7PAJ - chains r and 3 of the 56 polymer chains in the assembly; structure by electron microscopy, 7.30 A resolution (low resolution: residue-level contacts below are approximate; hydrogen-bond / salt-bridge calls are withheld).

[Chain r]
Protein: 50S ribosomal protein L22
Organism: Mycoplasma pneumoniae M129
Reference sequence: P75575 (RL22_MYCPN); residue numbers follow UniProt; this construct covers 1-159
Amino-acid sequence (159 residues; numbered 1 to 159; the number before each row is that of its first residue):
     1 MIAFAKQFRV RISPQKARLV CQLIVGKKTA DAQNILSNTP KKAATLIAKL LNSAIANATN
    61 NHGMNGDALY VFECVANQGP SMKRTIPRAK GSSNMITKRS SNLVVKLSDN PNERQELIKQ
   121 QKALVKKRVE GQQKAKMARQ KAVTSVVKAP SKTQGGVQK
Not modelled in the structure: 140-159
Cystine bridges: Cys21-Cys74

[Chain 3]
Molecule: 23S ribosomal RNA
Organism: Mycoplasma pneumoniae M129
Sequence (2907 nucleotides; numbered 1 to 2907; the number before each row is that of its first residue):
     1 UACAAUAAGU UACUAAGGGC UUAUGGUGGA UGCCUUGGCA CUAAUAGGCG AUGAAGGACG
    61 UGUUAACCUG CGAUAAGCUU CGGGUAGGUG GUAAGAACCU CAGAUCCGGA GAUUUCCGAA
   121 UGGAGCAAUC CGGUAGUUGG AAACAGCUAU CAUUAAUUGA UGAAUAAAUA GUCAAUUAAA
   181 GCAAUACGUG GUGAAGUGAA ACAUCUCAGU AGCCACAGGA AAAGAAAACG AAUGUGAUUC
   241 CGUGUGUAGU GGCGAGCGAA AGCGGAACAG GCCAAACUUA UCAUUAGAUA GGGGUUGUAG
   301 GGCUUGCAAU GUGGACUUGA AAACGAUAGA AGAAGCUGUU GGAAAGCAGC GCGCAAAAGG
   361 GUGAUAGCCC CGUAUUUGAA AUUGUUUUCA UACCUAGCGA GAUCCCUGAG UAGCUCGGAA
   421 AACGUUAUUU UGAGUGAAUC UGCCCAGACC AUUGGGUAAG CCUAAAUACU AAUUAGUGAC
   481 CGAUAGCGAA ACAGUACCGU GAGGGAAAGG UGAAAAGAAC CCAGAGAUGG GAGUGAAAUA
   541 GAUUCUGAAA CCAUAUGCCU ACAACGUGUC AGAGCACAUU AAUGUGUGAU GGCGUGCGUU
   601 UUGAAGUAUG AGCCGGCGAG UUAUGAUAGC AAGCGUUAGU UAACCAGGAG AUGGGGAGCU
   661 GUAGCGAAAG CGAGUUUUAA AAGAGCGUUU GUUUGUUAUU AUAGACCCGA AACGGGUUGA
   721 GCUAGUCAUG AGCAGGUUGA AGGUUGAGUA ACAUCAACUG GAGGACCGAA CCGACUCUCG
   781 UUGAAACGAU AGCGGAUGAC UUGUGAUUAG GGGUGAAAUU CCAAUCGAAA UCCGUGAUAG
   841 CUGGUUCUCG UCGAAAUAGC UUUAAGGCUA GCGUGAGAUC ACAAAUAAGU GGAGGUAAAG
   901 CUACUGAAUG UAUGAUGGCG CCACCUAGGC GUACUGAAUA CAAUUAAACU CUGAAUGCCA
   961 UUUAUUUUAU UCUCGCAGUC AGACAGUGGG GGAUAAGCUU CAUUGUCAAG AGGGGAAGAG
  1021 CCCAGAUCAU UAAAUAAGGU CCCCAAAAUA UACUAAGUGG AAAAGGAUGU GAAAGUGCUA
  1081 AAACAGCAAG GAUGUUGGCU UAGAAGCAGC CAUCGUUUAA AGAGUGCGUA ACAGCUCACU
  1141 UGUCGAGUGU UUUUGCGCCG AAGAUGUAAC GGGGCUAAGU AUAUUACCGA AUUUAUGGAU
  1201 AAGAUUUAUA UCUUGUGGUA GACGAGCGUU GUAUUGGAGU UGAAGUCAAA GCGUGAGCAU
  1261 UGGUGGAUCC AAUACAAGUG AGAAUGCCGG CAUGAGUAAC GCUUGGGAGU GAGAAUCUCC
  1321 CAAACCGAUU GACUAAGGUU UCCUGGACCA GGGUCGUCCU UCCAGGGUUA GUCUGGACCU
  1381 AAGCUGAGGC UGAAAAGCGU AGGCGAUGGA CAACAGGUUA AUAUUCCUGU ACUUACAGUU
  1441 AGACUGAUGG AGUGACAAAG AAGGUUUUCC ACCCCCAUAA UUGGAUUUGG GGAUAAAUCA
  1501 UAAGGUGGUA CAAUAGGCAA AUCCGUUGUG CAUAACAUUG AGUGAUGAUG UCGAGUGAAU
  1561 GAGUGAUCAA GUAGCGAAGG UGGUAUUAAU CAUGCUUUCA AGAAAAGCUU CUAGGGUUAA
  1621 UCUAGCUGUA ACCAGUACCG AGAACGAACA CACGUAGUCA AGGAGAGGAU CCUAAGGUUA
  1681 GCGAGUGAAC UAUAGCCAAG GAACUCUGCA AAUUAACCCC GUAAGUUAGC GAGAAGGGGU
  1741 GCUUAUGUAA AAGUAAGCCG CAGUGAAGAA CGAGGGGGGA CUGUUUAACU AAAACACAAC
  1801 UCUAUGCCAA ACCGUAAGGU GAUGUAUAUG GGGUGACACC UGCCCAGUGC UGGAAGGUUA
  1861 AAGAAGGAGG UUAGCGCAAG CGAAGCUUUU AACUGAAGCC CCAGUGAACG GCGGCCGUAA
  1921 CUAUAACGGU CCUAAGGUAG CGAAAUUCCU AGUCGGGUAA AUUCCGUCCC GCUUGAAUGG
  1981 UGUAACCAUC UCUUGACUGU CUCGGCUAUA GACUCGGUGA AAUCCAGGUA CGGGUGAAGA
  2041 CACCCGUUAG GCGCAACGGG ACGGAAAGAC CCCGUGAAGC UUUACUGUAG CUUAAUAUUG
  2101 AUCAGGACAU UAUCAUGUAG AGAAUAGGUA GGAGCAAUCG AUGCAAGUUC GCUAGGACUU
  2161 GUUGAUGCGA AAGGUGGAAU ACUACCCUUG GUUGUGUGCU GUUCUAAUUG GUAACUGUUA
  2221 UCCAGUUUCA AGACAGUGUU AGGUGGGCAG UUUGACUGGG GCGGUCGCCU CCUAAAAGGU
  2281 AACGGAGGCG UACAAAGGUA CCUUCAGUAC GGUUGGAAAU CGUAUGUAGA GUGUAAUGGU
  2341 GUAAGGGUGC UUGACUGUGA GACAUACAGG UCGAACAGGU GAGAAAUCAG GUCAUAGUGA
  2401 UCCGGUGGUC CAGUAUGGAA UGGCCAUCGC UCAACGGAUA AAAGCUACUC CGGGGAUAAC
  2461 AGGCUGAUAC UGCCCAAGAG UUCAUAUCGA CGGCAGUGUU UGGCACCUCG AUGUCGACUC
  2521 AUCUCAUCCU CGAGCUGAAG CAGGUUCGAA GGGUUCGGCU GUUCGCCGAU UAAAGAGAUA
  2581 CGUGAGUUGG GUUCAAACCG UCGUGAGACA GGUUGGUCCC UAUCUAUUGU GCCCGUAGGA
  2641 AGAUUGAAGA GUGUUGCUUC UAGUACGAGA GGACCGAAGC GAGGACACCU CUUAUGCUCC
  2701 AGUUGUAGCG CCAGCUGCAC CGCUGGGUAG UAACGUGUCU AUUAGAUAAA CGCUGAAAGC
  2761 AUCUAAGUGU GAAACUAUCU CAAAGAUUAA UCUUCCCAUU UCGCAAGAAA GUAAGAGCCG
  2821 UCAAAGACGA UGACGUUGAU AGGUUACAGG UGUAAGCAUA GUGAUAUGUU GAGCUGAGUA
  2881 AUACUAAUUG CUCGAGGACU UAUUGGA
Not modelled in the structure: 1-7, 923-927, 1560-1569, 2901-2907

[How chain r and chain 3 interact]
Pairs across the interface (90):
  Ile2(r) - G531(3)
  Phe4(r) - G530(3)
  Phe4(r) - G531(3)
  Ala5(r) - G529(3)
  Lys6(r) - G529(3)
  Gln7(r) - U528(3)
  Phe8(r) - U543(3)
  Arg11(r) - C1349(3)
  Arg11(r) - A1350(3)
  Ile12(r) - U2018(3)
  Ser13(r) - G1296(3)
  Gln15(r) - G1296(3)
  Lys16(r) - G1296(3)
  Lys16(r) - G2019(3)
  Arg18(r) - C552(3)
  Arg18(r) - A553(3)
  Pro40(r) - G2016(3)
  Pro40(r) - G2017(3)
  Lys41(r) - G2016(3)
  Lys41(r) - G2017(3)
  Lys42(r) - G2017(3)
  Lys42(r) - U2018(3)
  Lys49(r) - G524(3)
  Lys49(r) - G526(3)
  Ala56(r) - A523(3)
  Asn57(r) - C522(3)
  Asn57(r) - G529(3)
  Asn57(r) - G530(3)
  Asn60(r) - C522(3)
  Asn61(r) - G530(3)
  Asn61(r) - G531(3)
  His62(r) - G530(3)
  His62(r) - G531(3)
  Glu73(r) - U554(3)
  Glu73(r) - A555(3)
  Asn77(r) - G25(3)
  Asn77(r) - G26(3)
  Gln78(r) - G26(3)
  Gln78(r) - U27(3)
  Gly79(r) - U27(3)
  Pro80(r) - U27(3)
  Pro80(r) - G28(3)
  Arg84(r) - A1350(3)
  Pro87(r) - A1648(3)
  Arg88(r) - U782(3)
  Arg88(r) - G783(3)
  Arg88(r) - A785(3)
  Arg88(r) - A786(3)
  Arg88(r) - A1648(3)
  Ala89(r) - U782(3)
  Ala89(r) - G783(3)
  Ala89(r) - A786(3)
  Lys90(r) - U781(3)
  Lys90(r) - U782(3)
  Lys90(r) - G783(3)
  Lys90(r) - A786(3)
  Gly91(r) - A786(3)
  Gly91(r) - A1648(3)
  Ser92(r) - A1648(3)
  Ser93(r) - A1648(3)
  Asn94(r) - A2020(3)
  Asn94(r) - A2021(3)
  Ile96(r) - G2019(3)
  Ile96(r) - A2020(3)
  Thr97(r) - A2020(3)
  Lys98(r) - U2018(3)
  Lys98(r) - G2019(3)
  Arg99(r) - A2020(3)
  Asn102(r) - G26(3)
  Arg114(r) - A555(3)
  Arg114(r) - U556(3)
  Ile118(r) - U556(3)
  Gln121(r) - A23(3)
  Lys122(r) - A578(3)
  Leu124(r) - G1262(3)
  Lys126(r) - U579(3)
  Lys127(r) - G1262(3)
  Lys127(r) - G1263(3)
  Arg128(r) - A1248(3)
  Arg128(r) - A1249(3)
  Arg128(r) - U1261(3)
  Arg128(r) - G1262(3)
  Val129(r) - U580(3)
  Gly131(r) - U1261(3)
  Gly131(r) - G1262(3)
  Gln132(r) - U580(3)
  Gln132(r) - U1260(3)
  Gln132(r) - U1261(3)
  Ala135(r) - U1260(3)
  Lys136(r) - A582(3)
Also at the interface, not in a pair above, chain r (55 interface residues in all): Ser53, Lys83
Also at the interface, not in a pair above, chain 3 (54 interface residues in all): U22, C521, A525, C577, A581, C787, C1291, A1292, U1293, C1649

[Summary]
55 residues of chain r face 54 of chain 3 across their interface.
Chain r is 50S ribosomal protein L22 and chain 3 is 23S ribosomal RNA, both from Mycoplasma pneumoniae M129;
the structure, 70S ribosome with EF-Tu-tRNA, P- and E-site tRNAs in Mycoplasma pneumoniae cells, was
determined by electron microscopy (same publication as 7OOC, 7OOD, 7P6Z, 7PAH, 7PAI, 7PAK and 23 further
entries).
